6IFZ - chains F and J of the 10 polymer chains in the assembly; structure by electron microscopy, 3.58 A resolution.

== Chain F ==
Molecule: Type III-A CRISPR-associated RAMP protein Csm3
From: Streptococcus thermophilus ND03
UniProtKB: A0A2U2M035 (A0A2U2M035_STRTR); residue numbers follow UniProt; this construct covers 1-220
Chain sequence (220 residues; each row starts with the number of its first residue):
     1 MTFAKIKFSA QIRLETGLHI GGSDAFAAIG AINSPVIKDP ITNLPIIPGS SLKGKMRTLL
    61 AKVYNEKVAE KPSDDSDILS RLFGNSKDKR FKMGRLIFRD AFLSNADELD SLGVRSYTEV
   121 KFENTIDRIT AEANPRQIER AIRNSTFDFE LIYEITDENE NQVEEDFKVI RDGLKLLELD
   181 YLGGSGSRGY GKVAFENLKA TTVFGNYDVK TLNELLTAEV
Disordered / not traced: 1, 218-220
Sequence notes: engineered mutation Asn33 (Asp in A0A2U2M035)

== Chain J ==
Molecule: CTR2
Sequence (50 nucleotides; numbered 1 to 50; the number before each row is that of its first residue):
     1 GGUAGGAAUG GGUAAUUAUA GCGAGCUAGA AAGCCAAAGG AAGUUUUGUC
Disordered / not traced: 1-6, 35-50

== How chain F and chain J interact ==
Pairs across the interface (19):
  Asp24(F) with G29(J), hydrogen bond to the base
  Ala28(F) with A24(J), phosphate contact
  Ile29(F) with G23(J), hydrogen bond to the sugar; A24(J), phosphate contact
  Asn33(F) with A24(J), phosphate contact
  Ser86(F) with A32(J), base contact
  Lys87(F) with A32(J), sugar contact
  Phe122(F) with G23(J), base contact
  Ala133(F) with G21(J), base contact; C22(J), hydrogen bond to the sugar
  Asn134(F) with C22(J), sugar contact; G23(J), sugar contact; A24(J), hydrogen bond to the sugar; G25(J), sugar contact
  Pro135(F) with C22(J), base contact; G23(J), sugar contact; A24(J), sugar contact
  Arg136(F) with A24(J), base contact
  Gln137(F) with G23(J), base contact
Other interface residues (no listed pair), chain F (13 interface residues in all): Lys92
Other interface residues (no listed pair), chain J (9 interface residues in all): A28, G33

== Overview ==
13 residues of chain F and 9 residues of chain J are in contact, with 4 hydrogen bonds. Among the polar pairs
are Asp24(F)-G29(J), Ile29(F)-G23(J) and Ala133(F)-C22(J).
Chain F is Type III-A CRISPR-associated RAMP protein Csm3 (Streptococcus thermophilus ND03) and chain J is
CTR2; the structure, Type III-A Csm complex, Cryo-EM structure of Csm-CTR2-ssDNA complex, was determined by
electron microscopy (same publication as 6IFK, 6IFL, 6IFN, 6IFR, 6IFU, 6IFY and 6IG0).
